Entry 6LT0 (electron microscopy, 3.20 A resolution); this record covers chains A and C of the 6 polymer chains in the assembly.

Chain A:
Protein: WD repeat-containing protein 41
Organism: Homo sapiens
UniProtKB: Q9HAD4 (WDR41_HUMAN); residue numbers follow UniProt; this construct covers 1-459
Sequence (459 residues; numbered 1 to 459; the number before each row is that of its first residue):
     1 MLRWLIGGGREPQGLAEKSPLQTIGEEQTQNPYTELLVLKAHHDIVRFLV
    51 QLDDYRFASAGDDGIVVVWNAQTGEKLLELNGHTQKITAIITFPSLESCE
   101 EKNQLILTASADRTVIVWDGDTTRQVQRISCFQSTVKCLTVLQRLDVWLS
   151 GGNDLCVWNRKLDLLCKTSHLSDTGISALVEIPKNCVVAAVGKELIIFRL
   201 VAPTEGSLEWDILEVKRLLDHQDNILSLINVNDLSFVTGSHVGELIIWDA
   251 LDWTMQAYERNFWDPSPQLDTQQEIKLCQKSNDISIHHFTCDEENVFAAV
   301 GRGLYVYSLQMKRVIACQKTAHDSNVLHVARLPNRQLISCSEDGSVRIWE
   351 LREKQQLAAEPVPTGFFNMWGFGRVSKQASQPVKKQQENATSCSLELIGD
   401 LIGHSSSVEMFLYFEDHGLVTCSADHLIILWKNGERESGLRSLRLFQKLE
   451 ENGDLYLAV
Disordered / not traced: 1-30, 95-104, 185, 204-211, 251-269, 281-283, 353-395, 458-459
Swiss-Prot annotation at these positions:
  - mutagenesis: Ser-438 (S438A: No effect on interaction with SMCR8), Arg-441 (R441A: No effect on interaction with SMCR8), Ser-442 (S442A: No effect on interaction with SMCR8), Leu-445 (L445R: Reduces interaction with the C9ORF72-SMCR8 complex; when associated with R-449. No effect on interaction with SMCR8), Phe-446 (F446R: No effect on interaction with SMCR8), Leu-449 (L449R: Reduces interaction with the C9ORF72-SMCR8 complex; when associated with R-445. No effect on interaction with SMCR8)
From the paper describing this entry:
  - mutagenesis - S438A, R441A, S442A, L445R, F446R, L449R: unchanged binding to Guanine nucleotide exchange protein SMCR8

Chain C:
Protein: Guanine nucleotide exchange C9orf72
Organism: Homo sapiens
UniProtKB: Q96LT7 (CI072_HUMAN); residues 1-481 here = UniProt positions 1-481
Sequence (481 residues; row label = number of the first residue in the row):
     1 MSTLCPPPSPAVAKTEIALSGKSPLLAATFAYWDNILGPRVRHIWAPKTE
    51 QVLLSDGEITFLANHTLNGEILRNAESGAIDVKFFVLSEKGVIIVSLIFD
   101 GNWNGDRSTYGLSIILPQTELSFYLPLHRVCVDRLTHIIRKGRIWMHKER
   151 QENVQKIILEGTERMEDQGQSIIPMLTGEVIPVMELLSSMKSHSVPEEID
   201 IADTVLNDDDIGDSCHEGFLLNAISSHLQTCGCSVVVGSSAEKVNKIVRT
   251 LCLFLTPAERKCSRLCEAESSFKYESGLFVQGLLKDSTGSFVLPFRQVMY
   301 APYPTTHIDVDVNTVKQMPPCHEHIYNQRRYMRSELTAFWRATSEEDMAQ
   351 DTIIYTDESFTPDLNIFQDVLHRDTLVKAFLDQVFQLKPGLSLRSTFLAQ
   401 FLLVLHRKALTLIKYIEDDTQKGKKPFKSLRNLKIDLDLTAEGDLNIIMA
   451 LAEKIKPGLHSFIFGRPFYTSVQERDVLMTF
Disordered / not traced: 1-12, 34-39, 72-77, 100-108, 150-171, 341-365, 466-481
Swiss-Prot annotation at these positions:
  - region: Ser-461 to Phe-481 (Required for the homodimerization of the C9orf72-SMCR8 complex)

Chain A / chain C interface:
Contacting residue pairs - 5 pairs, chain A then chain C:
  Leu-449(A) / Leu-391(C)  hydrophobic
  Gly-453(A) / Leu-391(C)
  Leu-455(A) / Leu-391(C)
  Leu-455(A) / Leu-393(C)  hydrophobic
  Tyr-456(A) / Thr-396(C)
Also at the interface, not in a pair above, chain C (4 interface residues in all): Ser-392

Overview:
The chain A/chain C interface involves 4 residues from each chain. From UniProt: 6 mutagenesis sites on chain
A. From the paper: S438A, R441A and S442A of chain A, among others, leave binding to Guanine nucleotide
exchange protein SMCR8 unchanged; 6 substitutions were tested in all.
Here chain A is WD repeat-containing protein 41 and chain C is Guanine nucleotide exchange C9orf72, both from
Homo sapiens. Entry 6LT0 (cryo-EM structure of C9ORF72-SMCR8-WDR41) was determined by electron microscopy.
